PDB entry 8PK3 | electron microscopy, 3.40 A resolution | chains D and B of the 9 polymer chains in the assembly

# Chain D
Molecule: Hemagglutinin HA2 chain
Organism: Influenza A virus
Reference sequence: P03437 (HEMA_I68A0); residues 1-175 here correspond to UniProt positions 346-520 (UniProt number = residue number + 345)
Sequence (175 residues; each row starts with the number of its first residue):
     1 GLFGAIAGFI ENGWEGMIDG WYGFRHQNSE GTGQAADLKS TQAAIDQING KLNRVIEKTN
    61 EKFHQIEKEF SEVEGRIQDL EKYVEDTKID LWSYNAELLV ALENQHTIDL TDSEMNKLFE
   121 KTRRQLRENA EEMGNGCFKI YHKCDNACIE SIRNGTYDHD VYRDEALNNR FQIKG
Disulfides: Cys144-Cys148
Curated features (UniProtKB/Swiss-Prot):
  - glycosylation: Asn154 (N-linked (GlcNAc...) asparagine)

# Chain B
Molecule: Hemagglutinin HA1 chain
Organism: Influenza A virus
Reference sequence: Q91MA7 (HEMA_I68A4); residues 11-328 here correspond to UniProt positions 27-344 (UniProt number = residue number + 16)
Sequence (322 residues; row label = number of the first residue in the row):
     7 ADPGATLCLG HHAVPNGTLV KTITDDQIEV TNATELVQSS STGKICNNPH RILDGIDCTL
    67 IDALLGDPHC DVFQNETWDL FVERSKAFSN CYPYDVPDYA SLRSLVASSG TLEFITEGFT
   127 WTGVTQNGGS NACKRGPGSG FFSRLNWLTK SGSTYPVLNV TMPNNDNFDK LYIWGVHHPS
   187 TNQEQTSLYV QASGRVTVST RRSQQTIIPN IGSRPWVRGL SSRISIYWTI VKPGDVLVIN
   247 SNGNLIAPRG YFKMRTGKSS IMRSDAPIDT CISECITPNG SIPNDKPFQN VNKITYGACP
   307 KYVKQNTLKL ATGMRNVPEK QT
Disulfides: Cys52-Cys277, Cys64-Cys76, Cys97-Cys139, Cys281-Cys305
Glycans and other covalent adducts: N-acetylglucosamine (NAG) linked to Asn38, Asn81, Asn285; glycan linked to Asn165
Sequence notes: expression tag (7-10)
Curated features (UniProtKB/Swiss-Prot):
  - glycosylation (N-linked (GlcNAc...) asparagine): Asn22, Asn38, Asn81, Asn165, Asn285

# Chain D / chain B interface
Residue-residue contacts (7; chain D residue first):
  Ser71(D) - Lys238(B)  hydrogen bond (backbone-side chain)
  Val73(D) - Ile236(B)  hydrophobic
  Glu74(D) - Ser107(B)
  Gly75(D) - Ser107(B)
  Arg76(D) - Asp104(B)
  Arg76(D) - Ala106(B)
  Arg76(D) - Ser107(B)
Interface residues without a listed pair, chain D (7 interface residues in all): Glu72, Asp79
Interface residues without a listed pair, chain B (7 interface residues in all): Ser110, Trp234

# Summary
The chain D/chain B interface involves 7 residues from each chain; the contacts include 1 hydrogen bond. Its
one hydrogen-bonded contact is Ser71(D)-Lys238(B). N-acetylglucosamine is covalently linked to Asn38(B),
Asn81(B) and Asn285(B).
Chain D is Hemagglutinin HA2 chain and chain B is Hemagglutinin HA1 chain, both from Influenza A virus; the
structure, CryoEM reconstruction of hemagglutinin HK68 of Influenza A virus bound to an Affimer reagent, was
determined by electron microscopy.
